9G3D - chains A and C of the 4 polymer chains in the assembly; structure by electron microscopy, 3.24 A resolution.

[Chain A]
Protein: Peptide antibiotic transporter SbmA
Source organism: Escherichia coli
UniProtKB: P0AFY6 (SBMA_ECOLI); residues 2-406 here = UniProt positions 2-406
Amino-acid sequence (426 residues; row label = number of the first residue in the row; numbering starts at 0):
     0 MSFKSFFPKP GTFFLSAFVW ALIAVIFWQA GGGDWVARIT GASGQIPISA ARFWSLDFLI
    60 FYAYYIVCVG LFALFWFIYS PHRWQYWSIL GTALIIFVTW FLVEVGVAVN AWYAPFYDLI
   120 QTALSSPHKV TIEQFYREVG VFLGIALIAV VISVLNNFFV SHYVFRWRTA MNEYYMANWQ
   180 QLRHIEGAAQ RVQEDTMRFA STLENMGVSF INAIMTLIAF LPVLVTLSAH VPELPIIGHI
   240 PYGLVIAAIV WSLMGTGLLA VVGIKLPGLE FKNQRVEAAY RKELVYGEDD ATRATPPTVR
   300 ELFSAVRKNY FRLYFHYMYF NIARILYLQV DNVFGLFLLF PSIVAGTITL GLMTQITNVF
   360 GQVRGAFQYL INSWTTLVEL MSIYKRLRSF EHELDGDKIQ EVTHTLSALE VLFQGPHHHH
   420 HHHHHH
Unresolved in the structure: 0-5, 394-425
Differences from the reference sequence: initiating methionine (0); expression tag (1, 407-425)
Small-molecule neighbours: phosphatidylglycerol (PGT; (1S)-2-{[{[(2R)-2,3-dihydroxypropyl]oxy}(hydroxy)phosphoryl]oxy}-1-[(palmitoyloxy)methyl]ethyl stearate): Phe12, Phe13, Ala16, Trp19, Ala20, Ala23, Val24, Trp27, Gln28, Ile45, Asp56, Phe57, Phe60, Tyr63, Tyr64, Cys67, Val68, Phe71, Ile88, Thr91, Ala92, Ile95, Trp99, Glu103, Gly206, Phe209, Ile210, Met214

[Chain C]
Protein: Sybody 2
Source organism: synthetic construct
Notes: antibody fragment or engineered binder
Amino-acid sequence (146 residues; row label = number of the first residue in the row):
     1 MAGSSSQVQL VESGGGLVQA GGSLRLSCAA SGFPVIANVM YWYRQAPGKE REWVAAIDSS
    61 GEYAYYADSV KGRFTISRDN AKNTVYLQMN SLKPEDTAVY YCYVKVGSHY WGQGTQVTVS
   121 AGRAGEQRLI SEEDLNSAVD HHHHHH
Unresolved in the structure: 1-6, 122-146
Disulfides: Cys28-Cys102

[How chain A and chain C interact]
Contacting residue pairs - 6 pairs, chain A then chain C:
  Ser125(A) - Glu50(C)  hydrogen bond
  Pro126(A) - Tyr43(C)  hydrophobic
  Pro126(A) - Arg51(C)
  His127(A) - Tyr43(C)  hydrogen bond
  His127(A) - Tyr103(C)  hydrogen bond
  His127(A) - Trp111(C)
Other interface residues (no listed pair), chain A (5 interface residues in all): Ser124, Thr130
Other interface residues (no listed pair), chain C (6 interface residues in all): His109

[Summary]
5 residues of chain A and 6 residues of chain C are in contact; the contacts include 3 hydrogen bonds. Among
the polar pairs are Ser125(A)-Glu50(C), His127(A)-Tyr43(C) and His127(A)-Tyr103(C). Ligands of chain A:
phosphatidylglycerol.
Chain A is Peptide antibiotic transporter SbmA (Escherichia coli) and chain C is Sybody 2 (synthetic
construct); the structure, Cryo-EM structure of SbmA in the inward-facing-narrow conformation bound to 2
sybodies, was determined by electron microscopy.
